7M31 - chains A and B; structure by X-ray diffraction, 1.69 A resolution.

Chain A (and B):
Protein: Dihydropyrimidine dehydrogenase [NADP(+)]
From: Sus scrofa
Notes: EC 1.3.1.2; chain B of this document is another copy of the same molecule, construct and numbering; everything in this record applies to it too
UniProtKB: Q28943 (DPYD_PIG); residues 1-1025 here = UniProt positions 1-1025
Chain sequence (1025 residues; each row starts with the number of its first residue):
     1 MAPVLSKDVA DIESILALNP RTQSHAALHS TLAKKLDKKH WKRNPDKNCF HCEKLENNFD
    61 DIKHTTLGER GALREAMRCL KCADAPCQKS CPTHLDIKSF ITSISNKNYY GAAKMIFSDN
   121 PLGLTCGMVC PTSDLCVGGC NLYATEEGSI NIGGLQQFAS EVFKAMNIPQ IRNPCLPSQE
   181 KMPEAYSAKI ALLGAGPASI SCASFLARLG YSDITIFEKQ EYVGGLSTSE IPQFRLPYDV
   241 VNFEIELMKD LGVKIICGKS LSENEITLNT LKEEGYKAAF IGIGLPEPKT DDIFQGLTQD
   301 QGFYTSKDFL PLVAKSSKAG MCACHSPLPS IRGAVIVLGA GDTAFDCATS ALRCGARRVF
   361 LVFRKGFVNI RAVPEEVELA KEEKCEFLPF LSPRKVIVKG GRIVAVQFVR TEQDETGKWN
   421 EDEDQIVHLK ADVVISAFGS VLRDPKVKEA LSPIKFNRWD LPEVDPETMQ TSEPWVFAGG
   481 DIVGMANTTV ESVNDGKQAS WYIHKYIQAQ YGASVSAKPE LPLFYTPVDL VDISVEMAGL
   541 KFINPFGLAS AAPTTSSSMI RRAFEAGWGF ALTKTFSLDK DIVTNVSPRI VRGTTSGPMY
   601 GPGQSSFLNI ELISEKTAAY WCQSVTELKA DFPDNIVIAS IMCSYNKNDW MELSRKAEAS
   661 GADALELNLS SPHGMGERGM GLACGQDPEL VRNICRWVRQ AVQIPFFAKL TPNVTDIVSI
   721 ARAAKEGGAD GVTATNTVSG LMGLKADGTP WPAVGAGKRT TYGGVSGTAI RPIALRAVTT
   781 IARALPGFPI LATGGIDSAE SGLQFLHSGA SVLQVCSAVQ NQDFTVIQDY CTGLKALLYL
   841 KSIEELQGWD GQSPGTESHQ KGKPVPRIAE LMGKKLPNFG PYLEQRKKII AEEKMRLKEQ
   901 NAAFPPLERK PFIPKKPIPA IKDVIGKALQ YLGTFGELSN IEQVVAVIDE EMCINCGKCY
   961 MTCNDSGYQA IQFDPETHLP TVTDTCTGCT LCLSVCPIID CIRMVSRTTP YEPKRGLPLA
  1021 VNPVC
Unresolved in the structure: 1-2, 675-678, 1018-1025 (chain B: 1-2, 675-679, 1019-1025)
Construct notes: conflict Asp60 (Gly in Q28943); engineered mutation Ser671 (Cys in Q28943)
Metal / ion sites: 4Fe-4S cluster Fe site 1: Cys79, Cys82, Cys87, Cys140; 4Fe-4S cluster Fe site 2: Cys91, Cys130, Cys136, Gln156; 4Fe-4S cluster Fe site 3: Cys953, Cys956, Cys959, Cys996; 4Fe-4S cluster Fe site 4: Cys963, Cys986, Cys989, Cys992
Small-molecule neighbours:
  - FAD (flavin-adenine dinucleotide): Val129, Cys130, Pro131, Gly194, Ala195, Gly196, Pro197, Ala198, Ser199, Phe217, Glu218, Lys219, Gln220, Gly225, Leu226, Glu230, Ile231, Arg235, Lys259, Ser260, Leu261, Gly282, Ile283, Gly284, Pro286, Leu310, Thr343, Asp346, Val447, Gly479, Gly480, Asp481, Asn487, Thr488, Thr489, Ser492
  - FMN (flavin mononucleotide): Ala549, Ser550, Ala551, Ala552, Lys574, Thr575, Ile590, Asn609, Glu611, Leu612, Ile613, Ser640, Glu666, Asn668, Lys709, Thr735, Asn736, Thr737, Ser766, Gly767, Ile770, Thr793, Gly794, Gly795, Ile796, Val815, Cys816, Ser817, Gln820
  - NADP (NAP; NADP nicotinamide-adenine-dinucleotide phosphate): Val129, Pro131, Arg235, Asp291, Gly339, Ala340, Gly341, Asp342, Thr343, Asp346, Arg364, Lys365, Val373, Glu376, Pro393, Ala437, Phe438, Gly439, Asn487
  - 4Fe-4S cluster (SF4), molecule 1: Cys79, Leu80, Lys81, Cys82, Ala85, Pro86, Cys87, Ile97, Lys98, Ile101, Cys140, Asn141, Leu142, Ile150, Ile152
  - 4Fe-4S cluster (SF4), molecule 2: Cys91, Pro92, Thr93, Leu95, Ile97, Asn120, Cys126, Cys130, Thr132, Leu135, Cys136, Ile152, Gly153, Gln156, Val490
  - 4Fe-4S cluster (SF4), molecule 3: Ala946, Cys963, Tyr968, Ala970, Ile971, Val982, Cys986, Thr987, Gly988, Cys989, Thr990, Leu991, Cys992, Met1004
  - 4Fe-4S cluster (SF4), molecule 4: Ile948, Cys953, Ile954, Asn955, Cys956, Gly957, Lys958, Cys959, Phe973, Pro980, Cys996, Pro997, Ile998, Cys1001, Ile1002
  - thymine (TDR): Asn609, Glu611, Leu612, Ile613, Asn668, Ser670, Asn736, Thr737, Gly764
Swiss-Prot annotation at these positions:
  - binding site ([4Fe-4S] cluster): Cys79, Cys82, Cys87, Cys91, Cys130, Cys136, Cys140, Gln156, Cys953, Cys956, Cys959, Cys963, Cys986, Cys989, Cys992, Cys996
  - binding site (FAD): Val129, Gly194 to Ala198, Glu218 to Leu226, Arg235, Leu261, Gly480 to Thr489
  - binding site (NADP(+)): Ala340 to Thr343, Arg364, Lys365, Arg371, Ala437 to Gly439, Asp481 to Asn487
  - binding site (FMN): Ser550, Lys574, Thr575, Lys709, Gly767, Thr793 to Gly795, Cys816, Ser817
  - binding site (substrate): Asn609, Asn668 to Ser670, Asn736, Thr737
  - modified residue: Lys384 (N6-acetyllysine)
  - mutagenesis: Cys126 (C126A: No effect on enzyme activity. Reduced iron content), Gln156 (Q156E: Loss of enzyme activity. Reduces iron content), Arg235 (R235A/K: Loss of enzyme activity. Loss of FAD binding), Ser670 (S670A: Strongly reduced affinity for uracil. Reduces enzyme activity by 30%), His673 (H673Q: Reduces activity by 50%)

Interface between chain A and chain B:
Contacting residue pairs (535):
  Pro3(A) with Gln623(B), hydrogen bond (backbone-side chain); Glu627(B)
  Val4(A) with Glu627(B)
  Leu5(A) with Ser557(B); Tyr620(B), hydrophobic; Gln623(B); Ser624(B); Glu627(B), hydrogen bond (backbone-side chain)
  Ser6(A) with Ser557(B); Ser558(B); Arg561(B), hydrogen bond (backbone-side chain); Glu627(B), hydrogen bond
  Lys7(A) with Ser558(B); Arg561(B); Asp631(B), salt bridge
  Asp8(A) with Ser558(B), hydrogen bond; Arg562(B), salt bridge
  Leu16(A) with Arg562(B)
  Leu18(A) with Asp84(B)
  Asn19(A) with Arg562(B)
  Pro20(A) with Lys98(B); Asp823(B); Thr825(B)
  Arg21(A) with Thr825(B)
  Thr22(A) with Ala566(B); Thr825(B); Gln828(B)
  Gln23(A) with Leu523(B)
  Ser24(A) with Leu523(B)
  His25(A) with Glu520(B), salt bridge; Leu521(B); Leu523(B)
  Ala26(A) with Ser118(B); Asp119(B); Leu521(B), hydrogen bond (backbone-backbone); Pro522(B); Leu523(B)
  Ala27(A) with His94(B); Asp119(B), hydrogen bond (backbone-side chain); Lys497(B), hydrogen bond (backbone-side chain)
  Leu28(A) with Lys497(B); Gln498(B); Pro519(B), hydrophobic
  His29(A) with His94(B), hydrogen bond; Asn494(B), hydrogen bond (backbone-side chain); Gln498(B), hydrogen bond (backbone-side chain)
  Ser30(A) with Pro466(B); Glu467(B); Asn494(B); Gln498(B), hydrogen bond (backbone-side chain)
  Thr31(A) with Glu491(B), hydrogen bond (side chain-backbone); Asn494(B), hydrogen bond; Asp495(B), hydrogen bond
  Leu32(A) with Pro466(B), hydrophobic; Met485(B), hydrophobic
  Lys34(A) with Gln88(B), hydrogen bond (side chain-backbone); Lys89(B), hydrogen bond (side chain-backbone); Cys91(B), hydrogen bond (side chain-backbone); Pro92(B); His94(B), hydrogen bond
  Lys35(A) with Met485(B), hydrogen bond (side chain-backbone); Glu491(B), salt bridge
  Asp37(A) with Lys89(B)
  Lys38(A) with Asp134(B), salt bridge
  Trp41(A) with Pro86(B), hydrophobic; Lys89(B); Gly139(B)
  Lys42(A) with Ser133(B), hydrogen bond (side chain-backbone); Gly138(B)
  Arg43(A) with Gly138(B), hydrogen bond (backbone-backbone); Gly139(B); Cys140(B); Asn141(B), hydrogen bond; Tyr143(B); Ala144(B)
  Asn44(A) with Ser133(B), hydrogen bond (side chain-backbone); Gly138(B); Tyr143(B)
  Pro45(A) with Tyr143(B)
  Lys47(A) with Asp134(B), salt bridge; Arg371(B); Val373(B)
  Phe50(A) with Val368(B); Asn369(B)
  Thr66(A) with Glu146(B)
  Leu67(A) with Glu146(B)
  Gly68(A) with Glu146(B), hydrogen bond (backbone-side chain)
  Arg70(A) with Thr145(B); Glu146(B), salt bridge; Glu147(B), salt bridge
  Gly71(A) with Glu146(B)
  Leu73(A) with Pro598(B), hydrophobic
  Arg74(A) with Glu147(B), salt bridge; Met599(B); Tyr600(B)
  Met77(A) with Ser596(B); Pro598(B); Met599(B), hydrophobic
  Arg78(A) with Arg74(B)
  Leu80(A) with Ile954(B), hydrophobic; Cys956(B), hydrophobic; Lys958(B); Pro997(B), hydrophobic
  Lys81(A) with Met961(B)
  Cys82(A) with Cys956(B)
  Ala83(A) with Cys956(B), hydrogen bond (backbone-backbone); Met961(B)
  Asp84(A) with Leu18(B); His978(B), salt bridge
  Pro86(A) with Trp41(B), hydrophobic
  Gln88(A) with Lys34(B), hydrogen bond (backbone-side chain)
  Lys89(A) with Lys34(B), hydrogen bond (backbone-side chain); Asp37(B); Trp41(B)
  Cys91(A) with Lys34(B), hydrogen bond (backbone-side chain)
  Pro92(A) with Lys34(B)
  His94(A) with Ala27(B); His29(B); Lys34(B), hydrogen bond
  Lys98(A) with Pro20(B); Met961(B)
  Ser118(A) with Ala26(B)
  Asp119(A) with Ala26(B); Ala27(B), hydrogen bond (side chain-backbone)
  Ser133(A) with Lys42(B), hydrogen bond (backbone-side chain); Asn44(B), hydrogen bond (backbone-side chain)
  Asp134(A) with Lys38(B), salt bridge; Lys47(B)
  Gly138(A) with Lys42(B); Arg43(B), hydrogen bond (backbone-backbone); Asn44(B)
  Gly139(A) with Trp41(B); Arg43(B)
  Cys140(A) with Arg43(B)
  Asn141(A) with Arg43(B), hydrogen bond; Ile954(B); Asn955(B), hydrogen bond (side chain-backbone); Cys956(B)
  Tyr143(A) with Arg43(B); Asn44(B); Pro45(B); Lys861(B), hydrogen bond (backbone-side chain)
  Ala144(A) with Arg43(B); Gln860(B); Lys861(B); Ile954(B), hydrophobic
  Thr145(A) with Arg70(B)
  Glu146(A) with Thr66(B); Leu67(B); Gly68(B), hydrogen bond (side chain-backbone); Arg70(B), salt bridge; Gly71(B); Lys861(B); Gly862(B)
  Glu147(A) with Arg70(B), salt bridge; Arg74(B), salt bridge
  Gly366(A) with Glu386(B)
  Phe367(A) with Phe367(B), hydrophobic; Glu386(B), hydrogen bond (backbone-side chain); Phe387(B)
  Val368(A) with Phe50(B); Arg358(B); Lys384(B); Glu386(B), hydrogen bond (backbone-side chain)
  Asn369(A) with Phe50(B)
  Ile370(A) with Lys47(B)
  Arg371(A) with Lys47(B), hydrogen bond (backbone-side chain)
  Val373(A) with Lys47(B)
  Lys381(A) with Lys381(B)
  Lys384(A) with Val368(B)
  Cys385(A) with Val368(B)
  Glu386(A) with Gly366(B); Phe367(B), hydrogen bond (side chain-backbone); Val368(B), hydrogen bond (side chain-backbone); Phe390(B)
  Phe387(A) with Phe367(B); Pro389(B)
  Leu388(A) with Phe390(B), hydrophobic
  Pro389(A) with Phe387(B); Pro389(B)
  Phe390(A) with Glu386(B); Leu388(B), hydrophobic
  Leu391(A) with Arg410(B)
  Arg410(A) with Val427(B); His428(B), hydrogen bond (side chain-backbone); Leu429(B)
  Asp424(A) with Ile426(B)
  Gln425(A) with Ile426(B); Val427(B); His428(B), hydrogen bond (side chain-backbone)
  Ile426(A) with Gln425(B)
  Val427(A) with Arg410(B); Gln425(B)
  His428(A) with Asp424(B), salt bridge; Gln425(B), hydrogen bond (backbone-side chain)
  Lys430(A) with Glu412(B), salt bridge
  Pro466(A) with Ser30(B); Leu32(B), hydrophobic
  Met485(A) with Leu32(B), hydrophobic; Lys35(B), hydrogen bond (backbone-side chain)
  Asn487(A) with Lys35(B)
  Glu491(A) with Thr31(B), hydrogen bond (backbone-side chain); Lys35(B), salt bridge
  Asn494(A) with His29(B), hydrogen bond (side chain-backbone); Ser30(B); Thr31(B), hydrogen bond
  Asp495(A) with Thr31(B), hydrogen bond
  Lys497(A) with Ala27(B), hydrogen bond (side chain-backbone); Leu28(B)
  Gln498(A) with Leu28(B); His29(B), hydrogen bond (side chain-backbone); Ser30(B), hydrogen bond (side chain-backbone)
  Tyr502(A) with Leu28(B), hydrophobic
  Pro519(A) with Leu28(B), hydrophobic
  Glu520(A) with His25(B), salt bridge
  Leu521(A) with His25(B); Ala26(B), hydrogen bond (backbone-backbone); Leu28(B), hydrophobic
  Pro522(A) with Ala26(B)
  Leu523(A) with Ser24(B); His25(B); Ala26(B)
  Ala552(A) with Ser966(B)
  Pro553(A) with Asp965(B); Ser966(B)
  Thr555(A) with Tyr968(B)
  Ser557(A) with Leu5(B); Ser6(B)
  Ser558(A) with Ser6(B); Asp8(B), hydrogen bond
  Met559(A) with Asn964(B); Asp965(B); Ser966(B); Gly967(B); Gln969(B)
  Arg561(A) with Ser6(B), hydrogen bond (side chain-backbone); Lys7(B)
  Arg562(A) with Asp8(B), salt bridge; Leu16(B); Asn19(B); Asn964(B), hydrogen bond (side chain-backbone); Asp965(B), salt bridge; Gln969(B)
  Ala566(A) with Thr22(B)
  Ile582(A) with Arg1015(B)
  Val583(A) with Arg1015(B), hydrogen bond (backbone-side chain)
  Thr584(A) with Asn940(B); Arg1015(B), hydrogen bond
  Asn585(A) with Gln943(B), hydrogen bond (backbone-side chain)
  Val586(A) with Phe935(B), hydrophobic; Ser939(B)
  Ser587(A) with Glu942(B); Gln943(B), hydrogen bond; Val944(B), hydrogen bond (side chain-backbone); Thr987(B); Gly988(B)
  Pro588(A) with Val944(B); Gly988(B); Thr990(B)
  Arg589(A) with Tyr968(B), hydrogen bond; Thr987(B), hydrogen bond; Cys989(B), hydrogen bond (backbone-backbone)
  Ile590(A) with Cys989(B), hydrogen bond (backbone-backbone); Thr990(B); Leu991(B), hydrophobic; Ser994(B), hydrogen bond (backbone-side chain)
  Val591(A) with Ser994(B)
  Arg592(A) with Ser994(B), hydrogen bond (backbone-side chain)
  Thr594(A) with Arg771(B)
  Thr595(A) with Ser605(B); Thr768(B), hydrogen bond (backbone-side chain); Ala769(B); Pro772(B)
  Ser596(A) with Met77(B); Ser596(B)
  Pro598(A) with Leu73(B), hydrophobic; Met77(B)
  Met599(A) with Arg74(B); Met77(B), hydrophobic; Met599(B), hydrophobic
  Tyr600(A) with Arg74(B); Cys996(B); Pro997(B); Ile999(B), hydrophobic
  Gly601(A) with Lys958(B); Val995(B); Cys996(B); Pro997(B)
  Pro602(A) with Lys958(B)
  Gln604(A) with Ser994(B)
  Ser605(A) with Thr595(B)
  Ile610(A) with Phe935(B)
  Leu612(A) with Phe935(B), hydrophobic
  Glu615(A) with Pro1013(B); Lys1014(B); Arg1015(B), hydrogen bond (backbone-side chain)
  Lys616(A) with Lys1014(B); Arg1015(B); Gly1016(B)
  Thr617(A) with Arg1015(B), hydrogen bond (backbone-backbone)
  Tyr620(A) with Leu5(B); Gly1016(B)
  Gln623(A) with Pro3(B), hydrogen bond (side chain-backbone); Leu5(B)
  Ser624(A) with Leu5(B)
  Glu627(A) with Pro3(B); Val4(B); Leu5(B), hydrogen bond (side chain-backbone); Ser6(B), hydrogen bond
  Gly679(A) with Thr715(B)
  Met680(A) with Thr715(B)
  Gly681(A) with Thr715(B)
  Gln686(A) with Thr715(B)
  Asn713(A) with Thr715(B)
  Val714(A) with Thr715(B)
  Thr715(A) with Met680(B); Gly681(B); Gln686(B); Asn713(B); Val714(B); Thr715(B), hydrogen bond (backbone-side chain)
  Val738(A) with Ile773(B), hydrophobic
  Ser739(A) with Arg776(B), hydrogen bond
  Gly740(A) with Pro772(B); Arg776(B)
  Leu741(A) with Pro772(B), hydrogen bond (backbone-backbone); Leu775(B); Arg776(B); Thr779(B)
  Met742(A) with Pro772(B), hydrophobic
  Gly743(A) with Leu775(B); Gln804(B)
  Leu744(A) with Gln804(B), hydrogen bond (backbone-side chain); His807(B); Ser808(B); Ala928(B), hydrophobic
  Lys745(A) with Asp850(B)
  Ala746(A) with Leu803(B); His807(B); Lys841(B), hydrogen bond (backbone-side chain); Asp850(B), hydrogen bond (backbone-side chain); Gly851(B)
  Gly748(A) with His807(B); Ala928(B); Tyr931(B)
  Thr749(A) with Tyr931(B)
  Pro750(A) with Tyr931(B)
  Val754(A) with Ser939(B)
  Gly755(A) with Glu942(B)
  Ala756(A) with Glu942(B), hydrogen bond (backbone-side chain)
  Gly757(A) with Tyr931(B)
  Lys758(A) with Tyr931(B)
  Arg759(A) with Gln930(B), hydrogen bond (side chain-backbone); Tyr931(B); Leu932(B), hydrogen bond (side chain-backbone); Gly933(B); Glu937(B), salt bridge; Leu938(B)
  Thr760(A) with Tyr931(B), hydrogen bond (backbone-backbone); Leu932(B); Gly933(B), hydrogen bond (backbone-backbone); Leu938(B)
  Thr761(A) with Gly933(B), hydrogen bond (side chain-backbone); Thr934(B); Phe935(B)
  Tyr762(A) with Arg776(B); Thr779(B), hydrogen bond; Thr780(B), hydrogen bond (side chain-backbone)
  Val765(A) with Pro772(B), hydrophobic
  Thr768(A) with Thr595(B), hydrogen bond (side chain-backbone)
  Ala769(A) with Thr595(B)
  Arg771(A) with Thr594(B)
  Pro772(A) with Thr595(B); Gly740(B); Leu741(B), hydrogen bond (backbone-backbone); Met742(B), hydrophobic; Val765(B), hydrophobic
  Ile773(A) with Val738(B), hydrophobic; Ile773(B), hydrophobic
  Leu775(A) with Leu741(B); Gly743(B)
  Arg776(A) with Ser739(B), hydrogen bond (side chain-backbone); Gly740(B); Leu741(B); Tyr762(B)
  Thr779(A) with Leu741(B); Tyr762(B), hydrogen bond
  Thr780(A) with Tyr762(B), hydrogen bond (backbone-side chain)
  Arg783(A) with Tyr762(B), hydrogen bond
  Leu803(A) with Ala746(B)
  Gln804(A) with Gly743(B); Leu744(B), hydrogen bond (side chain-backbone)
  His807(A) with Leu744(B); Ala746(B); Gly748(B)
  Ser808(A) with Leu744(B)
  Val819(A) with Asp965(B); Ser966(B)
  Gln820(A) with Thr962(B), hydrogen bond (backbone-side chain); Ser966(B); Leu991(B); Val995(B)
  Asn821(A) with Lys958(B), hydrogen bond (backbone-side chain)
  Gln822(A) with Met961(B)
  Asp823(A) with Pro20(B); Met961(B); Asp965(B)
  Phe824(A) with Asp965(B), hydrogen bond (backbone-side chain)
  Thr825(A) with Pro20(B); Arg21(B); Thr22(B)
  Gln828(A) with Thr22(B)
  Lys841(A) with Ala746(B), hydrogen bond (side chain-backbone)
  Asp850(A) with Lys745(B); Ala746(B), hydrogen bond (side chain-backbone)
  Gly851(A) with Ala746(B)
  Gln860(A) with Ala144(B)
  Lys861(A) with Tyr143(B); Ala144(B); Thr145(B); Glu146(B)
  Gly862(A) with Glu146(B)
  Ala928(A) with Leu744(B), hydrophobic; Gly748(B)
  Gln930(A) with Arg759(B), hydrogen bond (backbone-side chain)
  Tyr931(A) with Gly748(B); Thr749(B); Pro750(B); Gly757(B); Lys758(B); Arg759(B); Thr760(B), hydrogen bond (backbone-backbone)
  Leu932(A) with Leu741(B), hydrophobic; Arg759(B), hydrogen bond (backbone-side chain); Thr760(B)
  Gly933(A) with Arg759(B); Thr760(B), hydrogen bond (backbone-backbone); Thr761(B), hydrogen bond (backbone-side chain)
  Thr934(A) with Thr761(B)
  Phe935(A) with Val586(B), hydrophobic; Ile610(B); Leu612(B), hydrophobic; Thr761(B)
  Glu937(A) with Arg759(B), salt bridge
  Leu938(A) with Ile610(B), hydrophobic; Arg759(B); Thr760(B); Thr761(B)
  Ser939(A) with Val586(B); Val754(B)
  Asn940(A) with Thr584(B)
  Glu942(A) with Ser587(B); Gly755(B); Ala756(B), hydrogen bond (side chain-backbone)
  Gln943(A) with Asn585(B), hydrogen bond (side chain-backbone); Val586(B); Ser587(B), hydrogen bond
  Val944(A) with Ser587(B), hydrogen bond (backbone-side chain); Pro588(B)
  Ile954(A) with Leu80(B), hydrophobic; Asn141(B); Ala144(B), hydrophobic; Thr145(B)
  Asn955(A) with Asn141(B), hydrogen bond (backbone-side chain)
  Cys956(A) with Leu80(B), hydrophobic; Cys82(B); Ala83(B), hydrogen bond (backbone-backbone); Asn141(B)
  Lys958(A) with Leu80(B); Gly601(B); Pro602(B); Asn821(B), hydrogen bond (side chain-backbone)
  Met961(A) with Lys81(B); Cys82(B); Ala83(B); Lys98(B); Gln822(B); Asp823(B)
  Thr962(A) with Gln820(B), hydrogen bond (side chain-backbone)
  Asn964(A) with Met559(B); Arg562(B), hydrogen bond (backbone-side chain)
  Asp965(A) with Pro553(B); Met559(B); Arg562(B), salt bridge; Val819(B); Asp823(B); Phe824(B), hydrogen bond (side chain-backbone)
  Ser966(A) with Ala552(B); Pro553(B); Met559(B); Val819(B); Gln820(B)
  Gly967(A) with Met559(B)
  Tyr968(A) with Thr555(B); Arg589(B), hydrogen bond
  Gln969(A) with Met559(B), hydrogen bond; Arg562(B)
  His978(A) with Asp84(B), salt bridge
  Thr987(A) with Ser587(B); Arg589(B), hydrogen bond
  Gly988(A) with Ser587(B); Pro588(B)
  Cys989(A) with Arg589(B), hydrogen bond (backbone-backbone); Ile590(B), hydrogen bond (backbone-backbone)
  Thr990(A) with Pro588(B); Arg589(B); Ile590(B); Trp751(B)
  Leu991(A) with Ile590(B), hydrophobic; Phe607(B), hydrophobic; Gln820(B)
  Ser994(A) with Ile590(B), hydrogen bond (side chain-backbone); Val591(B); Arg592(B), hydrogen bond (side chain-backbone); Gln604(B)
  Val995(A) with Gly601(B); Gln820(B)
  Cys996(A) with Tyr600(B); Gly601(B)
  Pro997(A) with Leu80(B), hydrophobic; Tyr600(B); Gly601(B)
  Ile999(A) with Tyr600(B), hydrophobic
  Pro1013(A) with Glu615(B)
  Lys1014(A) with Glu615(B); Lys616(B)
  Arg1015(A) with Ile582(B); Val583(B), hydrogen bond (side chain-backbone); Thr584(B), hydrogen bond; Glu615(B), hydrogen bond (side chain-backbone); Lys616(B); Thr617(B), hydrogen bond (backbone-backbone)
  Gly1016(A) with Tyr620(B)
  Leu1017(A) with Thr617(B); Tyr620(B)
Also at the interface, not in a pair above, chain A (265 interface residues in all): Cys49, Ser90, Lys107, Leu135, Leu142, Phe205, Ala372, Glu412, Gln413, Glu467, Trp501, Glu565, Phe607, Leu628, Asp747, Trp751, Leu837, Gly957, Tyr960, Phe973, Pro975, Met1004, Tyr1011
Also at the interface, not in a pair above, chain B (263 interface residues in all): Gln23, Asp46, Asn48, Arg78, Ser90, Leu135, Leu142, Phe205, Ile370, Cys385, Lys430, Asn487, Trp501, Tyr502, Glu565, Glu611, Leu628, Asp747, Leu837, Gly957, Tyr960, Phe973, Pro975, Met1004, Tyr1011

Summary:
265 residues of chain A face 263 of chain B across their interface; the contacts include 127 hydrogen bonds
and 24 salt bridges. Polar contacts include Lys7(A)-Asp631(B), Asp8(A)-Arg562(B) and His25(A)-Glu520(B).
Chain A and chain B are both Dihydropyrimidine dehydrogenase [NADP(+)] (Sus scrofa); the structure,
Dihydropyrimidine Dehydrogenase (DPD) C671S Mutant Soaked with Thymine and NADPH Anaerobically, was determined
by X-ray diffraction, deposited together with 7M32.
